9DXB - chains A and B; structure by X-ray diffraction, 1.74 A resolution.

# Chain A
Protein: 2-aminoethanethiol dioxygenase
Source organism: Homo sapiens
Notes: EC 1.13.11.19
Reference sequence: Q96SZ5 (AEDO_HUMAN); residue numbers follow UniProt; this construct covers 1-270
Chain sequence (271 residues; row label = number of the first residue in the row; numbering starts at 0):
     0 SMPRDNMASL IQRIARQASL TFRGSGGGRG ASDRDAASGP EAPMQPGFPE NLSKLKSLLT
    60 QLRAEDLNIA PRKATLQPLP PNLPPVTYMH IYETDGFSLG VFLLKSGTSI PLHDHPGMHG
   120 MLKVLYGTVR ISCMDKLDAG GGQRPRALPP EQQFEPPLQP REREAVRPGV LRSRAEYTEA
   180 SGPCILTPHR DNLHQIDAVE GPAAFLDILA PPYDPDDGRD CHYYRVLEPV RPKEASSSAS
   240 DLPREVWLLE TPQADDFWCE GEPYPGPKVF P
Unresolved in the structure: 0-4, 23-40, 138-144, 230-239
Differences from the reference sequence: expression tag (0); conflict Ser-18 (Cys in Q96SZ5), Ser-239 (Cys in Q96SZ5)
Ion coordination: Co2+: His-112, His-114, His-193 (shared with A1BC5_8(B) of chain B)
Curated features (UniProtKB/Swiss-Prot):
  - binding site (Fe cation): His-112, His-114, His-193
  - cross-link: Cys-220 to Tyr-223 (3'-(S-cysteinyl)-tyrosine (Cys-Tyr))
From the paper describing this entry:
  - Co2+ coordination: His-112
  - binding site for CP6-L8d-Gly-Ser (chain B): Phe-101, Asp-206, Tyr-212
  - mutagenesis - E92A: increased catalytic activity on CP6
  - mutagenesis - I109A: decreased binding to RGS52-15
  - mutagenesis - I109A (35-fold): decreased binding to IL322-15
  - specificity-determining residues: Ile-109
  - mutagenesis - D206A, D206E, D206N: decreased catalytic activity
  - catalytic residues: Asp-206

# Chain B
Protein: CP6-L8d-Gly-Ser
Chain sequence (16 residues; each row starts with the number of its first residue; numbering starts at 0):
     0 XYIVKTFWXG SHRQCX
Modified positions: ACE (acetyl group) at position 0; A1BC5 (L-seryl-N-[(2S)-2-amino-2-carboxyethyl]glycinamide) at position 8; NH2 (amino group) at position 15
Covalently attached groups: covalent link ACE_0/Cys-14
Ion coordination: Co2+: A1BC5_8 (shared with His-112(A), His-114(A), His-193(A) of chain A)

# Chain A / chain B interface
Contacting residue pairs (44; chain A residue first):
  Tyr-87(A) with Trp-7(B)
  His-89(A) with Phe-6(B)
  Glu-92(A) with Phe-6(B)
  Ser-97(A) with Phe-6(B)
  Phe-101(A) with Trp-7(B), hydrophobic; A1BC5_8(B)
  Ile-109(A) with A1BC5_8(B)
  His-112(A) with A1BC5_8(B)
  His-114(A) with A1BC5_8(B)
  His-193(A) with A1BC5_8(B)
  Ile-195(A) with A1BC5_8(B)
  Asp-206(A) with A1BC5_8(B)
  Leu-208(A) with Phe-6(B); Trp-7(B)
  Pro-211(A) with Phe-6(B)
  Tyr-212(A) with Thr-5(B); Phe-6(B), hydrogen bond (backbone-backbone); Trp-7(B); A1BC5_8(B); Gly-9(B)
  Pro-214(A) with Lys-4(B); Gly-9(B); Ser-10(B)
  Asp-215(A) with Lys-4(B), salt bridge
  Asp-219(A) with Gly-9(B); Ser-10(B), hydrogen bond
  Cys-220(A) with A1BC5_8(B)
  Tyr-222(A) with A1BC5_8(B)
  Gln-252(A) with His-11(B); Arg-12(B), hydrogen bond (side chain-backbone)
  Ala-253(A) with Arg-12(B), hydrogen bond (backbone-side chain)
  Asp-254(A) with Arg-12(B), hydrogen bond (backbone-side chain)
  Phe-256(A) with A1BC5_8(B); His-11(B); Arg-12(B), hydrogen bond (backbone-side chain)
  Trp-257(A) with His-11(B); Arg-12(B); Gln-13(B); Cys-14(B); NH2_15(B)
  Cys-258(A) with Trp-7(B); His-11(B), hydrogen bond (backbone-side chain); Gln-13(B), hydrogen bond (backbone-side chain)
  Glu-259(A) with Gln-13(B)
Other interface residues (no listed pair), chain A (28 interface residues in all): Phe-204, Gly-260
Interface features reported in the paper:
  - specific contacts: Tyr-87(A)/Trp-7(B), Gln-252(A)/Arg-12(B) (hydrogen bond), Trp-257(A)/Cys-14(B)
  - interface residues, chain A: Phe-101(A), Asp-206(A), Tyr-212(A), Tyr-222(A)

# Overview
28 residues of chain A and 12 residues of chain B are in contact; the contacts include 8 hydrogen bonds and 1
salt bridge. Among the polar pairs are Asp-215(A)/Lys-4(B), Asp-219(A)/Ser-10(B) and Gln-252(A)/Arg-12(B). The
paper describes contacts between Tyr-87(A) and Trp-7(B) and Trp-257(A) and Cys-14(B); a hydrogen bond between
Gln-252(A) and Arg-12(B). From the paper: the catalytic residue Asp-206(A); D206A, D206E and D206N of chain A
reduce catalytic activity; 5 substitutions were tested in all.
Here chain A is 2-aminoethanethiol dioxygenase (Homo sapiens) and chain B is CP6-L8d-Gly-Ser. Entry 9DXB
(Crystal structure of cobalt-incorporated human 2-aminoethanethiol (aka cysteamine) dioxygenase (ADO) variant
C18S/C239S in complex with CP6-L8d-Gly-Ser) was determined by X-ray diffraction, deposited together with 9DXU
and 9DXV.
